9F3R - chains A and C of the 14 polymer chains in the assembly; structure by electron microscopy, 4.30 A resolution (low resolution: residue-level contacts below are approximate; hydrogen-bond / salt-bridge calls are withheld).

== Chain A (and C) ==
Molecule: Detyrosinated tubulin alpha-1B chain
Source organism: Homo sapiens
Notes: chain C of this document is another copy of the same molecule, construct and numbering; everything in this record applies to it too
UniProtKB: P68363 (TBA1B_HUMAN); residue numbers follow UniProt; this construct covers 1-37, 47-441
Chain sequence (453 residues; numbered 1 to 441 plus 18 insertion-coded residues; 6 numbers in that range are skipped by the numbering (no residue carries them; nothing is unmodelled there); the number before each row is that of its first residue; a row labelled like 37A-37E holds insertion residues (37A, then the next letters in order)):
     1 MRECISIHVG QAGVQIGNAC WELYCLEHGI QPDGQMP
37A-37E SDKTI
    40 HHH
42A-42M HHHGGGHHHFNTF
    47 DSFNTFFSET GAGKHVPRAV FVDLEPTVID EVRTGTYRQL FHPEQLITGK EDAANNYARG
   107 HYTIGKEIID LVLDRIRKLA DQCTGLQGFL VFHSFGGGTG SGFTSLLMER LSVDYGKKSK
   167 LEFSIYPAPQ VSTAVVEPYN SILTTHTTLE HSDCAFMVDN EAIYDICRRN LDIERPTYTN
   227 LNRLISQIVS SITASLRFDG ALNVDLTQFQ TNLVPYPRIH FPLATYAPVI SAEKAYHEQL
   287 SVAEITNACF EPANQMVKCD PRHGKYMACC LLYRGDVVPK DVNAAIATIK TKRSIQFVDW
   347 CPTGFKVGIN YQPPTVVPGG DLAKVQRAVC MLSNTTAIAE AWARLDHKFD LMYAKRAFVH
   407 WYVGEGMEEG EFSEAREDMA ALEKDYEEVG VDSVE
Not modelled in the structure: 37A-37E, 42A-42M
Construct notes: linker (40-42, 42A-42M); engineered mutation Gln-254 (Glu in P68363)
Bound ions: Mg2+: Glu-71 (together with GTP)
Residues lining bound ligands:
  - GTP (guanosine-5'-triphosphate), molecule 1: Gly-10, Gln-11, Ala-12, Gln-15, Glu-71, Asp-98, Ala-99, Ala-100, Asn-101, Ser-140, Gly-142, Gly-143, Gly-144, Thr-145, Ile-171, Thr-179, Glu-183, Asn-206, Tyr-224, Asn-228, Ile-231
  - GTP, molecule 2: Ala-247, Asn-249, Gln-254
UniProt features mapped onto this chain:
  - motif: Met-1 to Cys-4 (MREC motif)
  - binding site (GTP): Gly-10, Gln-11, Ala-12, Gln-15, Glu-71, Ala-99, Ser-140, Gly-143, Gly-144, Thr-145, Gly-146, Thr-179, Glu-183, Asn-206, Tyr-224, Asn-228, Leu-252
  - modified residue: Lys-37C (N6,N6,N6-trimethyllysine), Ser-48 (Phosphoserine), Ser-232 (Phosphoserine), Tyr-282 (3'-nitrotyrosine), Arg-339 (Omega-N-methylarginine), Ser-439 (Phosphoserine)
  - binding site (Mg(2+)): Glu-71
  - cross-link (Glycyl lysine isopeptide (Lys-Gly)): Lys-326 (interchain with G-Cter in ubiquitin), Lys-370 (interchain with G-Cter in ubiquitin)
From the paper describing this entry:
  - mutagenesis - E254Q: abolished catalytic activity on GTP

== Chain A / chain C interface ==
Pairs across the interface - 13 pairs, chain A then chain C:
  Glu-55(A) / Gln-285(C)
  Thr-56(A) / Tyr-282(C)
  Thr-56(A) / Glu-284(C)
  Thr-56(A) / Gln-285(C)
  Lys-60(A) / Tyr-282(C)
  Lys-60(A) / His-283(C)
  Val-62(A) / His-283(C)
  Gln-85(A) / His-283(C)
  His-88(A) / His-283(C)
  Pro-89(A) / His-283(C)
  Arg-123(A) / Glu-297(C)
  Gln-128(A) / Gln-285(C)
  Gln-128(A) / Glu-290(C)
Also at the interface, not in a pair above, chain A (11 interface residues in all): Leu-86, Phe-87

== In short ==
11 residues of chain A and 6 residues of chain C are in contact. Ligands of chain A: GTP. Curated annotation
(UniProt) lists 17 GTP-binding residues and Mg2+-binding residue Glu-71(A) on chain A. The paper reports that
E254Q of chain A abolishes catalytic activity on GTP.
Both chains are Detyrosinated tubulin alpha-1B chain (Homo sapiens). Entry 9F3R (13pf E254Q microtubule from
recombinant human tubulin decorated with EB3) was determined by electron microscopy (same publication as 9F3B,
9F3H and 9F3S).
